1RZA - chain A; structure by X-ray diffraction, 1.90 A resolution.

# Chain A
Name: Carbonic anhydrase II
Organism: Homo sapiens
Notes: EC 4.2.1.1
Reference sequence: P00918 (CAH2_HUMAN); the author numbering skips numbers that UniProt does not, so the offset changes along the chain: 2-125 = UniProt 1-124; 127-261 = UniProt 125-259
Chain sequence (259 residues; row label = number of the first residue in the row; note: 1 number in that range is skipped by the numbering (no residue carries it; nothing is unmodelled there)):
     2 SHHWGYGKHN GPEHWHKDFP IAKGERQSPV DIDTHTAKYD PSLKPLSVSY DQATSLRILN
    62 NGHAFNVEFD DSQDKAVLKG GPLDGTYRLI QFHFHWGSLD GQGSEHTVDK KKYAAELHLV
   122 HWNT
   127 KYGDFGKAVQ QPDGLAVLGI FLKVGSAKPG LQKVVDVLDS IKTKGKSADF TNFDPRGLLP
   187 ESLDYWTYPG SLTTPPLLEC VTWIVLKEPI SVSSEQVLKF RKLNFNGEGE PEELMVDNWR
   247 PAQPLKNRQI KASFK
Disordered / not traced: 2
Metal / ion sites: Co2+: His94, His96, His119 (together with oxygen molecule)
Residues lining bound ligands: oxygen molecule (OXY): His94, His119, Val121, Val143, Leu198, Thr199, Trp209

# Overview
Ligands of chain A: oxygen molecule. His94, His96 and His119 form the Co2+ site.
Chain A is Carbonic anhydrase II (Homo sapiens); the structure, X-ray analysis of metal substituted human
carbonic anhydrase II derivatives, was determined by X-ray diffraction (same publication as 1RZB, 1RZC, 1RZD
and 1RZE).
